PDB entry 8CW4 | electron microscopy, 3.00 A resolution | chains 2N and 3M of the 70 polymer chains in the assembly

# Chain 2N (and 3M)
Name: Conjugal transfer protein TraM
Source organism: Escherichia coli
Notes: chain 3M of this document is another copy of the same molecule, construct and numbering; everything in this record applies to it too
Reference sequence: Q46696 (Q46696_ECOLX); residues 1-97 here = UniProt positions 1-97
Amino-acid sequence (97 residues; row label = number of the first residue in the row):
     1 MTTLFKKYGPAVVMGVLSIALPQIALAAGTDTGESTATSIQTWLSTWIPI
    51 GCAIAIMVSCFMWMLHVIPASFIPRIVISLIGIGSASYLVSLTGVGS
Unresolved in the structure: 1-27
Residues lining bound ligands:
  - phosphatidylglycerol (PGW; (1R)-2-{[(S)-{[(2S)-2,3-dihydroxypropyl]oxy}(hydroxy)phosphoryl]oxy}-1-[(hexadecanoyloxy)methyl]ethyl (9Z)-octadec-9-enoate), molecule 1: W47, G51, I54, A55, V58, S59, M62, V67, I68
  - phosphatidylglycerol (PGW), molecule 2: I56, C60, W63, P69, A70, I73, P74, I76, V77, I81
  - phosphatidylglycerol (PGW), molecule 3: F61, L65, H66
  - phosphatidylglycerol (PGW), molecule 4: R75, I78, G82, L89

# How chain 2N and chain 3M interact
Contacting residue pairs (5; chain 2N residue first):
  I81(2N) - W43(3M)  hydrophobic
  Y88(2N) - W43(3M)
  L89(2N) - W43(3M)
  L92(2N) - S39(3M)
  T93(2N) - T36(3M)
Other interface residues (no listed pair), chain 2N (6 interface residues in all): S85
Other interface residues (no listed pair), chain 3M (6 interface residues in all): T32, I40, W47

# Summary
The chain 2N/chain 3M interface involves 6 residues from each chain. Chain 2N binds 4 copies of
phosphatidylglycerol.
Chain 2N and chain 3M are both Conjugal transfer protein TraM (Escherichia coli); the structure, CryoEM
structure of the N-pilus from Escherichia coli, was determined by electron microscopy, deposited together with
8CUE.
